Entry 7PYK (electron microscopy, 4.10 A resolution (low resolution: residue-level contacts below are approximate; hydrogen-bond / salt-bridge calls are withheld)); this record covers chains D and E of the 9 polymer chains in the assembly.

Chain D:
Molecule: DNA-directed RNA polymerase subunit beta'
From: Escherichia coli
Notes: EC 2.7.7.6
UniProtKB: P0A8T8 (RPOC_ECO57); residue numbers follow UniProt; this construct covers 1-1407
Amino-acid sequence (1407 residues; row label = number of the first residue in the row):
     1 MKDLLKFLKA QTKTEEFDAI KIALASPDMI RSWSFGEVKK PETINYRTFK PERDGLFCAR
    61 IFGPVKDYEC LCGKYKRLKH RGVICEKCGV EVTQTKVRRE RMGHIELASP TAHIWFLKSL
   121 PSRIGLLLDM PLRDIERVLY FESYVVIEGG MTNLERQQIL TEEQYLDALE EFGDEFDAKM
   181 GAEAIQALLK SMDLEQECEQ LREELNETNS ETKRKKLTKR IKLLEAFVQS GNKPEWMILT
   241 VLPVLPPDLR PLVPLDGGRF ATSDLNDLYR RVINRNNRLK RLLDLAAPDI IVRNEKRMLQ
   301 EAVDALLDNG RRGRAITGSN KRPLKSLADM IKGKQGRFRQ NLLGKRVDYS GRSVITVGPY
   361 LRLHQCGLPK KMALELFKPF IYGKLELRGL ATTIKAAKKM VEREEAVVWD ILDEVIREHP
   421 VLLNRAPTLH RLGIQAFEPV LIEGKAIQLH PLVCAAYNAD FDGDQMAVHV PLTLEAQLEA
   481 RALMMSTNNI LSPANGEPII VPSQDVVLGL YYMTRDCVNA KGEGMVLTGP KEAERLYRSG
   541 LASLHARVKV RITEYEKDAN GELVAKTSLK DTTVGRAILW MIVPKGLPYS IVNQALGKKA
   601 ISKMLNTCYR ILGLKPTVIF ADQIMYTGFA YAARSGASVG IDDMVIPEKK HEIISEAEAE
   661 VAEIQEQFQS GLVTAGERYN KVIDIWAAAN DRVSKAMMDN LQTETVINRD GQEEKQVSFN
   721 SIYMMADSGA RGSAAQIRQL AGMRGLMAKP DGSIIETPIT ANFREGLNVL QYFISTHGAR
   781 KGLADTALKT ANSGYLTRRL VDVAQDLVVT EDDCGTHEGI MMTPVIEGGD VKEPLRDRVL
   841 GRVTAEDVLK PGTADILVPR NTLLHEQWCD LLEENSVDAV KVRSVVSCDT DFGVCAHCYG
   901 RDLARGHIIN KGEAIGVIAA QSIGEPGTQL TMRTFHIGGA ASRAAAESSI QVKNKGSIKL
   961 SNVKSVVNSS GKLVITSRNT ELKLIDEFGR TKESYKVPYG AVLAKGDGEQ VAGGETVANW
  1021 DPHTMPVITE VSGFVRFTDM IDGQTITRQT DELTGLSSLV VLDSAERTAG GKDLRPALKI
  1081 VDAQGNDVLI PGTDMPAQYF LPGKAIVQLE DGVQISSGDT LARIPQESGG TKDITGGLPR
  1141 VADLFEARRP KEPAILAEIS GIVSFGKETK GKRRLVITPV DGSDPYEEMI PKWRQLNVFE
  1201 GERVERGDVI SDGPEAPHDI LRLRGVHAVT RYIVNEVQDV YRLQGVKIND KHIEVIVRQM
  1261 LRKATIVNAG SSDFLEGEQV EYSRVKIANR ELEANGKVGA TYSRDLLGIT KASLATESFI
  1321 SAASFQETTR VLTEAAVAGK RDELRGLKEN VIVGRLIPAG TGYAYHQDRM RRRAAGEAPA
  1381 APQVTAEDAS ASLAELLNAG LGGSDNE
Unresolved in the structure: 1-15, 932-947, 1127-1136, 1376-1407
Metal / ion sites: Zn2+ site 1: Cys70, Leu71, Cys72, Gly73; Mg2+: Asp462, Asp464 (shared with 1 residue of chain R); Zn2+ site 2: Cys814, Arg883, Cys895
Curated features (UniProtKB/Swiss-Prot):
  - binding site (Zn(2+)): Cys70, Cys72, Cys85, Cys88, Cys814, Cys888, Cys895, Cys898
  - binding site (Mg(2+)): Asp460, Asp462, Asp464
  - modified residue: Lys972 (N6-acetyllysine)
Reported in the primary citation:
  - conformationally variable residues (domain motion): Leu78

Chain E:
Molecule: DNA-directed RNA polymerase subunit omega
From: Escherichia coli
Notes: EC 2.7.7.6
UniProtKB: P0A800 (RPOZ_ECOLI); residue numbers follow UniProt; this construct covers 1-91
Amino-acid sequence (91 residues; row label = number of the first residue in the row):
     1 MARVTVQDAV EKIGNRFDLV LVAARRARQM QVGGKDPLVP EENDKTTVIA LREIEEGLIN
    61 NQILDVRERQ EQQEQEAAEL QAVTAIAEGR R
Unresolved in the structure: 1
Reported in the primary citation:
  - conformationally variable residues (domain motion): Arg91

Interface between chain D and chain E:
Pairs across the interface (44):
  His364(D) - Val4(E)
  Glu414(D) - Lys45(E)
  Val415(D) - Lys45(E)
  Ile416(D) - Lys45(E)
  Arg417(D) - Asn43(E)
  Arg417(D) - Asp44(E)
  Arg417(D) - Lys45(E)
  Glu418(D) - Asp44(E)
  Glu418(D) - Lys45(E)
  Glu418(D) - Val48(E)
  His419(D) - Lys45(E)
  Leu474(D) - Ala27(E)
  Leu474(D) - Arg28(E)
  Leu474(D) - Gln31(E)
  Glu475(D) - Ala24(E)
  Leu478(D) - Val20(E)
  Leu478(D) - Ala23(E)
  Leu478(D) - Thr47(E)
  Leu478(D) - Leu51(E)
  Glu479(D) - Val20(E)
  Arg481(D) - Val6(E)
  Arg481(D) - Thr47(E)
  Arg481(D) - Val48(E)
  Ala482(D) - Val6(E)
  Ala482(D) - Arg16(E)
  Leu483(D) - Arg16(E)
  Thr487(D) - Val4(E)
  Thr487(D) - Thr5(E)
  Asn488(D) - Val6(E)
  Asn488(D) - Arg16(E)
  Leu614(D) - Thr5(E)
  Leu614(D) - Gln7(E)
  Lys615(D) - Arg3(E)
  Lys615(D) - Thr5(E)
  Lys615(D) - Gln7(E)
  Lys615(D) - Asp8(E)
  Arg905(D) - Arg16(E)
  Asn910(D) - Asn15(E)
  Asn910(D) - Phe17(E)
  Gly912(D) - Phe17(E)
  Glu913(D) - Phe17(E)
  Gly1360(D) - Phe17(E)
  Thr1361(D) - Phe17(E)
  Thr1361(D) - Val20(E)
Other interface residues (no listed pair), chain D (27 interface residues in all): Gln477, Lys911, Ala1364
Other interface residues (no listed pair), chain E (24 interface residues in all): Leu21, Glu42, Thr46

In short:
The interface between chain D and chain E involves 27 residues on one side and 24 on the other. The Zn2+ site
1 is built by Cys70(D), Leu71(D), Cys72(D) and Gly73(D). From UniProt: 8 Zn2+-binding residues and 3
Mg2+-binding residues on chain D. From the paper: conformational variability at Leu78(D) and Arg91(E).
Here chain D is DNA-directed RNA polymerase subunit beta' and chain E is DNA-directed RNA polymerase subunit
omega, both from Escherichia coli. Entry 7PYK (CryoEM structure of E.coli RNA polymerase elongation complex
bound to NusA (NusA elongation complex in more-swiveled ...) was determined by electron microscopy, deposited
together with 7PY0, 7PY1, 7PY3, 7PY5, 7PY6, 7PY7 and 4 further entries.
